Entry 7VVU (electron microscopy, 3.40 A resolution); this record covers chains U and I of the 15 polymer chains in the assembly.

# Chain U
Protein: Histone H2B 1.1
Source organism: Xenopus laevis
UniProt: P02281 (H2B11_XENLA); residues 0-125 here correspond to UniProt positions 1-126 (UniProt number = residue number + 1)
Amino-acid sequence (126 residues; row label = number of the first residue in the row; numbering starts at 0):
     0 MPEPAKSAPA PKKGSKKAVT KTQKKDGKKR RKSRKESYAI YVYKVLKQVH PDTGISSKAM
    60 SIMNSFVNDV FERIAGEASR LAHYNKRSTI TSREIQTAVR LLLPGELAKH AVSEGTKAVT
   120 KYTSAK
Unresolved in the structure: 0-32, 125

# Chain I
Molecule: 207-nt DNA strand
Sequence (207 nucleotides; numbered -19 to 187; the number before each row is that of its first residue; numbers below 1 keep their minus sign (DC-19 is residue -19)):
   -19 CTAGTACTTC TCGACAAGCT ATCGGATGTA TATATCTGAC ACGTGCCTGG AGACTAGGGA
    41 GTAATCCCCT TGGCGGTTAA AACGCGGGGG ACAGCGCGTA CGTGCGTTTA AGCGGTGCTA
   101 GAGCTGTCTA CGACCAATTG AGCGGCCTCG GCACCGGGAT TCTCGATGGC GGCCGCGTAT
   161 AGGGTCCCCG GAGGACAGTC CTCCGGA
Unresolved in the structure: -19 to 0, 180-187

# How chain U and chain I interact
Pairs across the interface (14):
  Arg33(U) with DT28(I), sugar contact
  Tyr42(U) with DA21(I), hydrogen bond to the phosphate; DC22(I), phosphate contact
  Gly53(U) with DA21(I), phosphate contact
  Ile54(U) with DC20(I), phosphate contact; DA21(I), phosphate contact
  Ser55(U) with DC20(I), phosphate contact
  Ser56(U) with DC20(I), hydrogen bond to the phosphate
  Arg86(U) with DA40(I), phosphate contact; DG41(I), salt bridge to the phosphate
  Ser87(U) with DG39(I), hydrogen bond to the phosphate; DA40(I), hydrogen bond to the phosphate
  Thr88(U) with DG39(I), phosphate contact; DA40(I), hydrogen bond to the phosphate
Other interface residues (no listed pair), chain U (10 interface residues in all): Lys85

# Overview
10 residues of chain U and 7 residues of chain I are in contact, with 5 hydrogen bonds and 1 salt bridge.
Polar contacts include Tyr42(U)-DA21(I), Ser56(U)-DC20(I) and Ser87(U)-DG39(I).
Chain U is Histone H2B 1.1 (Xenopus laevis) and chain I is a 207-nt DNA strand; the structure, NuA4 HAT module
bound to the nucleosome, was determined by electron microscopy.
